PDB entry 7CX4 | electron microscopy, 2.90 A resolution | chains A and N of the 5 polymer chains in the assembly

Chain A:
Name: Guanine nucleotide-binding protein G(s) subunit alpha isoforms short
Source organism: Homo sapiens
UniProtKB: P63092 (GNAS2_HUMAN); numbering as in UniProt (aligned over 1-394)
Amino-acid sequence (394 residues; numbered 1 to 394; the number before each row is that of its first residue):
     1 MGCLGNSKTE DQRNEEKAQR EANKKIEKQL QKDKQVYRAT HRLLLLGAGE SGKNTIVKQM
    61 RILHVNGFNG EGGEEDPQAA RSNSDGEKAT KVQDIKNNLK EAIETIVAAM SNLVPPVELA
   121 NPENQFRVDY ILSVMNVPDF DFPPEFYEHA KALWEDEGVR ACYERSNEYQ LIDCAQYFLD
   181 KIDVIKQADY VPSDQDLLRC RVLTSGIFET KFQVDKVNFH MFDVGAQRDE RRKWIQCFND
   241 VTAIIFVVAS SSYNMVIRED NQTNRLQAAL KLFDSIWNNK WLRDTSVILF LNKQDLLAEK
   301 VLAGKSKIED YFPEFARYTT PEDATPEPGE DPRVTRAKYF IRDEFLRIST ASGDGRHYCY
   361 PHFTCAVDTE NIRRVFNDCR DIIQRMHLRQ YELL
Disordered / not traced: 1-11, 61-204, 254-263, 394
Sequence notes: engineered mutation Asn54 (Ser in P63092), Ala226 (Gly in P63092), Ala268 (Glu in P63092), Lys271 (Asn in P63092), Asp274 (Lys in P63092), Lys280 (Arg in P63092), Asp284 (Thr in P63092), Thr285 (Ile in P63092)

Chain N:
Name: Nanobody-35
Source organism: synthetic construct
Notes: antibody fragment or engineered binder
Amino-acid sequence (128 residues; numbered 1 to 128; the number before each row is that of its first residue):
     1 QVQLQESGGG LVQPGGSLRL SCAASGFTFS NYKMNWVRQA PGKGLEWVSD ISQSGASISY
    61 TGSVKGRFTI SRDNAKNTLY LQMNSLKPED TAVYYCARCP APFTRDCFDV TSTTYAYRGQ
   121 GTQVTVSS
Cystine bridges: Cys22-Cys96, Cys99-Cys107

How chain A and chain N interact:
Pairs across the interface (27):
  Asp229(A) - Asp109(N)
  Asp229(A) - Ser112(N)  hydrogen bond (backbone-side chain)
  Asp229(A) - Thr113(N)  hydrogen bond (side chain-backbone)
  Glu230(A) - Asp109(N)
  Glu230(A) - Ser112(N)
  Glu230(A) - Thr114(N)
  Glu230(A) - Tyr115(N)
  Arg231(A) - Asp109(N)  hydrogen bond (backbone-side chain)
  Arg232(A) - Pro100(N)
  Arg232(A) - Phe108(N)
  Arg232(A) - Asp109(N)  salt bridge
  Arg232(A) - Tyr115(N)
  Arg232(A) - Tyr117(N)
  Asn264(A) - Thr61(N)
  Gln267(A) - Trp47(N)
  Gln267(A) - Thr61(N)
  Lys271(A) - Trp47(N)
  Lys271(A) - Asp50(N)  salt bridge
  Ser275(A) - Asp106(N)
  Ser275(A) - Phe108(N)
  Asn278(A) - Arg105(N)  hydrogen bond
  Asn278(A) - Asp106(N)
  Asn279(A) - Asp106(N)
  Asn279(A) - Phe108(N)
  Asp310(A) - Ser63(N)
  Tyr311(A) - Gly62(N)
  Pro313(A) - Gly62(N)
Also at the interface, not in a pair above, chain A (19 interface residues in all): Arg228, Ile235, Ile276, Leu282, Glu314, Ser352
Also at the interface, not in a pair above, chain N (17 interface residues in all): Lys65, Cys107

Summary:
The interface between chain A and chain N involves 19 residues on one side and 17 on the other; the contacts
include 4 hydrogen bonds and 2 salt bridges. Polar pairs include Arg232(A)-Asp109(N), Lys271(A)-Asp50(N) and
Asp229(A)-Ser112(N).
Here chain A is Guanine nucleotide-binding protein G(s) subunit alpha isoforms short (Homo sapiens) and chain
N is Nanobody-35 (synthetic construct). Entry 7CX4 (Cryo-EM structure of the Evatanepag-bound EP2-Gs complex)
was determined by electron microscopy (same publication as 7CX2 and 7CX3).
